Entry 2ESE (solution NMR); this record covers chains B and A.

# Chain B
Molecule: 23-nt RNA strand
Sequence (23 nucleotides; each row starts with the number of its first residue):
   524 GGAGAGGCUCUGGCAGCUUUUCC

# Chain A
Name: Vts1p
From: Saccharomyces cerevisiae
Amino-acid sequence (101 residues; row label = number of the first residue in the row):
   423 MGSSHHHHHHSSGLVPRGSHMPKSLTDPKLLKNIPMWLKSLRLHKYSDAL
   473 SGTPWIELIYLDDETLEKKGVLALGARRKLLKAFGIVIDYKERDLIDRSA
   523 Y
Unresolved in the structure: 423-442
Sequence notes: expression tag (423-443)

# Interface between chain B and chain A
Contacting residue pairs (22; chain B residue first):
  G530(B) / Lys-467(A)  phosphate contact
  C531(B) / Lys-467(A)  phosphate contact
  C533(B) / Tyr-468(A)  phosphate contact
  C533(B) / Ala-495(A)  sugar contact
  C533(B) / Gly-497(A)  sugar contact
  U534(B) / Ala-495(A)  phosphate contact
  U534(B) / Leu-496(A)  phosphate contact
  U534(B) / Gly-497(A)  sugar contact
  G535(B) / Arg-464(A)  base contact
  G535(B) / Leu-465(A)  base contact
  G535(B) / Tyr-468(A)  base contact
  G535(B) / Ala-495(A)  base contact
  G535(B) / Gly-497(A)  phosphate contact
  G535(B) / Ala-498(A)  base contact
  G535(B) / Arg-500(A)  phosphate contact
  G535(B) / Lys-501(A)  phosphate contact
  G536(B) / Met-443(A)  phosphate contact
  G536(B) / Arg-464(A)  base contact
  G536(B) / Lys-501(A)  phosphate contact
  C537(B) / Met-443(A)  phosphate contact
  C537(B) / Arg-464(A)  sugar contact
  A538(B) / Arg-464(A)  phosphate contact

# In short
Chain B and chain A form an interface of 8 and 11 residues respectively.
Chain B is a 23-nt RNA strand and chain A is Vts1p (Saccharomyces cerevisiae); the structure, Structure of the
SAM domain of Vts1p in complex with RNA, was determined by solution NMR.
